Entry 7WUW (X-ray diffraction, 1.75 A resolution); this record covers chains B and C of the 4 polymer chains in the assembly.

[Chain B]
Molecule: AziU2
Organism: Streptomyces sahachiroi
UniProtKB: B4XYC0 (B4XYC0_STREG); numbering as in UniProt (aligned over 2-221)
Sequence (233 residues; numbered -11 to 221; the number before each row is that of its first residue; numbers below 1 keep their minus sign (Met-11 is residue -11)):
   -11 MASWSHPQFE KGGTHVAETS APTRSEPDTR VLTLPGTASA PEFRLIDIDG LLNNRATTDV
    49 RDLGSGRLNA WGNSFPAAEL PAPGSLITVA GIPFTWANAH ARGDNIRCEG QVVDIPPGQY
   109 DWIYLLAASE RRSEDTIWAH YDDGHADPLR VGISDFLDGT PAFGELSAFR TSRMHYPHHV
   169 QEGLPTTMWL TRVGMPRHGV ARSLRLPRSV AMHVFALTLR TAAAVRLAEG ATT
Not modelled in the structure: -11 to 19, 218-221
Construct notes: initiating methionine (-11); expression tag (-10 to 1)

[Chain C]
Molecule: AziU3
Organism: Streptomyces sahachiroi
UniProtKB: B4XYC1 (B4XYC1_STREG); residues 1-336 here correspond to UniProt positions 2-337 (UniProt number = residue number + 1)
Sequence (352 residues; each row starts with the number of its first residue; numbers below 1 keep their minus sign (Met-15 is residue -15)):
   -15 MGSSHHHHHH SQDPNSTTTA PPVELWTRDL GSCLHGTLAT ALIRDGHDPV TVLGAPWEFR
    45 RRPGAWSSEE YFFFAEPDSL AGRLALYHPF ESTWHRSDGD GVDDLREALA AGVLPIAAVD
   105 NFHLPFRPAF HDVHAAHLLV VYRITETEVY VSDAQPPAFQ GAIPLADFLA SWGSLNPPDD
   165 ADVFFSASPS GRRWLRTRMT GPVPEPDRHW VGRVIRENVA RYRQEPPADT QTGLPGLRRY
   225 LDELCALTPG TNAASEALSE LYVISWNIQA QSGLHAEFLR AHSVKWRIPE LAEAAAGVDA
   285 VAHGWTGVRM TGAHSRVWQR HRPAELRGHA TALVRRLEAA LDLLELAADA VS
Not modelled in the structure: -15 to 6
Construct notes: initiating methionine (-15); expression tag (-14 to 0)

[Chain B / chain C interface]
Contacting residue pairs (49; chain B residue first):
  Arg55(B) with Trp302(C)
  Asn57(B) with His298(C)
  Ala58(B) with Ala297(C), hydrophobic; His298(C); Val301(C); Trp302(C), hydrogen bond (backbone-side chain)
  Trp59(B) with Ala165(C); Asp166(C); Phe168(C), hydrophobic; Phe169(C), hydrophobic; Tyr246(C), hydrogen bond
  Arg95(B) with His298(C); Arg304(C)
  Glu97(B) with Arg304(C), salt bridge
  Glu118(B) with Thr290(C); Met294(C); His298(C), salt bridge
  Arg119(B) with Asp13(C); Leu14(C); Thr290(C); Met294(C)
  Arg120(B) with Asp13(C), salt bridge; Leu14(C); Asp283(C), salt bridge; His287(C), hydrogen bond; Thr290(C), hydrogen bond (backbone-side chain)
  Ser121(B) with His287(C); Thr290(C)
  Glu122(B) with Ala284(C); His287(C), salt bridge; Arg320(C), hydrogen bond (backbone-side chain)
  Asp143(B) with Asp13(C)
  Leu145(B) with Pro140(C), hydrophobic
  Thr148(B) with Asp13(C), hydrogen bond (backbone-side chain)
  Phe151(B) with His287(C)
  Tyr164(B) with Pro112(C)
  His166(B) with Asp116(C), salt bridge
  His167(B) with Pro112(C), hydrogen bond (side chain-backbone); Asp116(C), salt bridge
  Gln169(B) with Pro112(C)
  Gly171(B) with Pro141(C)
  Leu172(B) with Pro140(C), hydrophobic; Pro141(C)
  Arg196(B) with His313(C), hydrogen bond (backbone-side chain)
  Ser197(B) with His313(C)
  Val198(B) with Met294(C); Thr295(C); Arg304(C)
  Ala199(B) with Thr290(C)
Also at the interface, not in a pair above, chain B (28 interface residues in all): Ser117, Asp123, Gly147
Also at the interface, not in a pair above, chain C (30 interface residues in all): Gln253, Gly257, Gly291, Arg293, Arg306, Glu309

[In short]
28 residues of chain B face 30 of chain C across their interface, with 8 hydrogen bonds and 7 salt bridges.
Among the polar pairs are Glu97(B)-Arg304(C), Glu118(B)-His298(C) and Arg120(B)-Asp13(C).
Here chain B is AziU2 and chain C is AziU3, both from Streptomyces sahachiroi. Entry 7WUW (Crystal structure
of AziU3/U2 from Streptomyces sahachiroi) was determined by X-ray diffraction, deposited together with 7WUX.
